6G1B - chains J and B; structure by X-ray diffraction, 2.28 A resolution.

[Chain J]
Protein: Hydrogen peroxide-inducible genes activator
Source organism: Corynebacterium glutamicum
UniProt: A0A2H5I9R9 (A0A2H5I9R9_CORGT); the construct has insertions or renumbered stretches relative to UniProt, so the offset changes along the chain: 1-216 = UniProt 1-216; 222-319 = UniProt 227-324
Chain sequence (327 residues; row label = number of the first residue in the row; note: 5 numbers in that range are skipped by the numbering (no residue carries them; nothing is unmodelled there); a row labelled like 216A-216J holds insertion residues (216A, then the next letters in order); numbers below 1 keep their minus sign (Gly-2 is residue -2)):
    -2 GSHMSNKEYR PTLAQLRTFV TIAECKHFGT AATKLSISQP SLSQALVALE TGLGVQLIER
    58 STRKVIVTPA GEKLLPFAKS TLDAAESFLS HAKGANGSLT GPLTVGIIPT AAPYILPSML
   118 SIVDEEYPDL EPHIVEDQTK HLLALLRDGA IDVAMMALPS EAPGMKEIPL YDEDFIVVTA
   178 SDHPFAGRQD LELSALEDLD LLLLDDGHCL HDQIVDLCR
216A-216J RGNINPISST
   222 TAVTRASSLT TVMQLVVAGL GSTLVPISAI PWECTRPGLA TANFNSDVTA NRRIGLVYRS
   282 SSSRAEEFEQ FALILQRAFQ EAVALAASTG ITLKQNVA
Disordered / not traced: -2 to 3, 91-92, 216A-216J
Differences from the reference sequence: expression tag (-2 to 0); engineered mutation Asn216C (Asp219 in A0A2H5I9R9)
Modified positions: Met116 (methionine sulfoxide; SME)
Disulfide bonds: Cys206-Cys215
Ion coordination: Na+ near Glu128 (its only coordinating residue here); Ni2+: His138 (shared with His138(B) of chain B)
Residues lining bound ligands:
  - hydrogen peroxide (PEO), molecule 1: Asp134, His138, Ala141, Leu142
  - hydrogen peroxide (PEO), molecule 2: Lys163, Glu164, Ile165, Tyr279, Glu290

[Chain B]
Protein: Hydrogen peroxide-inducible genes activator
Source organism: Corynebacterium glutamicum
UniProt: A0A2H5I9R9 (A0A2H5I9R9_CORGT); numbering as in UniProt (aligned over 1-323)
Chain sequence (326 residues; row label = number of the first residue in the row; numbers below 1 keep their minus sign (Gly-2 is residue -2)):
    -2 GSHMSNKEYR PTLAQLRTFV TIAECKHFGT AATKLSISQP SLSQALVALE TGLGVQLIER
    58 STRKVIVTPA GEKLLPFAKS TLDAAESFLS HAKGANGSLT GPLTVGIIPT AAPYILPSML
   118 SIVDEEYPDL EPHIVEDQTK HLLALLRDGA IDVAMMALPS EAPGMKEIPL YDEDFIVVTA
   178 SDHPFAGRQD LELSALEDLD LLLLDDGHCL HDQIVDLCRR GNINPISSTT AVTRASSLTT
   238 VMQLVVAGLG STLVPISAIP WECTRPGLAT ANFNSDVTAN RRIGLVYRSS SSRAEEFEQF
   298 ALILQRAFQE AVALAASTGI TLKQNV
Differences from the reference sequence: expression tag (-2 to 0); engineered mutation Asn219 (Asp in A0A2H5I9R9)
Disulfide bonds: Cys206-Cys215
Ion coordination: Ni2+: His138 (shared with His138(J) of chain J)
Residues lining bound ligands: hydrogen peroxide (PEO): Ile165, Pro166, Ala298, Leu299, Gln302
From the paper describing this entry:
  - conformationally variable residues (helix shift, side-chain flip): Cys206 to His208, Cys215, Trp258
  - higher-order assembly contacts with a neighbouring Hydrogen peroxide-inducible genes activator: Trp258
  - catalytic residues: Thr107, Thr136, Cys206
  - mutagenesis - T107V: abolished catalytic activity
  - mutagenesis - T136V, H205A, R278Q: decreased catalytic activity
  - mutagenesis - C215S: unchanged catalytic activity
  - catalytic residues: Arg278 (proposed by the authors, not directly observed)

[How chain J and chain B interact]
Pairs across the interface - 73 pairs, chain J then chain B:
  Ala109(J) - Thr237(B)
  Pro110(J) - Thr236(B)
  Pro110(J) - Thr237(B)
  Pro110(J) - Gln240(B)  hydrogen bond (backbone-side chain)
  Tyr111(J) - Thr236(B)
  Tyr111(J) - Gln240(B)
  Leu113(J) - Thr237(B)
  Leu113(J) - Leu241(B)  hydrophobic
  Pro114(J) - Gln240(B)
  Pro114(J) - Ala244(B)  hydrophobic
  Leu117(J) - Ala228(B)  hydrophobic
  Leu117(J) - Leu241(B)  hydrophobic
  Leu117(J) - Leu246(B)  hydrophobic
  Pro129(J) - Ala228(B)
  His130(J) - Ala228(B)
  His130(J) - Thr230(B)
  Ile131(J) - Ala228(B)  hydrogen bond (backbone-backbone)
  Ile131(J) - Val229(B)
  Ile131(J) - Thr230(B)  hydrogen bond (backbone-backbone)
  Ile131(J) - Arg231(B)  hydrogen bond (backbone-backbone)
  Val132(J) - Arg231(B)
  Glu133(J) - Arg231(B)  hydrogen bond (backbone-backbone)
  Glu133(J) - Ala232(B)
  Glu133(J) - Ser233(B)  hydrogen bond (side chain-backbone)
  Glu133(J) - Ser234(B)  hydrogen bond (side chain-backbone)
  Glu133(J) - Thr237(B)  hydrogen bond
  Asp134(J) - Gln135(B)  hydrogen bond
  Asp134(J) - Arg231(B)  salt bridge
  Asp134(J) - Ser233(B)
  Gln135(J) - Asp134(B)  hydrogen bond
  Gln135(J) - Gln135(B)
  Gln135(J) - His138(B)
  His138(J) - Gln135(B)
  His138(J) - His138(B)  hydrogen bond
  Leu142(J) - Arg231(B)
  Ala223(J) - Leu117(B)  hydrophobic
  Ala223(J) - Pro129(B)
  Ala223(J) - His130(B)
  Ala223(J) - Ile131(B)  hydrogen bond (backbone-backbone)
  Val224(J) - Leu113(B)  hydrophobic
  Val224(J) - Ile131(B)
  Thr225(J) - His130(B)
  Thr225(J) - Ile131(B)  hydrogen bond (backbone-backbone)
  Arg226(J) - Ile131(B)
  Arg226(J) - Val132(B)
  Arg226(J) - Glu133(B)  hydrogen bond (backbone-backbone)
  Arg226(J) - Asp134(B)  salt bridge
  Arg226(J) - Leu142(B)
  Ala227(J) - Glu133(B)
  Ser228(J) - Glu133(B)  hydrogen bond
  Ser228(J) - Asp134(B)
  Ser229(J) - Glu133(B)  hydrogen bond (backbone-side chain)
  Thr231(J) - Pro110(B)
  Thr231(J) - Tyr111(B)
  Thr231(J) - Thr236(B)  hydrogen bond
  Thr231(J) - Trp258(B)
  Thr231(J) - Glu259(B)
  Thr232(J) - Pro110(B)
  Thr232(J) - Leu113(B)
  Thr232(J) - Glu133(B)  hydrogen bond
  Met234(J) - Trp258(B)  hydrophobic
  Gln235(J) - Pro110(B)  hydrogen bond (side chain-backbone)
  Gln235(J) - Pro114(B)
  Gln235(J) - Trp258(B)
  Leu236(J) - Leu117(B)  hydrophobic
  Leu241(J) - Leu117(B)  hydrophobic
  Trp253(J) - Thr236(B)
  Trp253(J) - Met239(B)  hydrophobic
  Trp253(J) - Gln240(B)
  Trp253(J) - Val243(B)  hydrophobic
  Trp253(J) - Arg262(B)  hydrogen bond (backbone-side chain)
  Glu254(J) - Thr236(B)
  Arg257(J) - Trp258(B)  hydrogen bond (side chain-backbone)
Interface residues without a listed pair, chain J (33 interface residues in all): Pro106, Val238
Interface residues without a listed pair, chain B (34 interface residues in all): Pro106, Ala109

[In short]
33 residues of chain J face 34 of chain B across their interface, with 21 hydrogen bonds and 2 salt bridges.
Polar pairs include Asp134(J)-Arg231(B), Arg226(J)-Asp134(B) and Pro110(J)-Gln240(B). The paper reports
catalytic residues Thr107(B), Thr136(B) and Cys206(B) among others; T136V, H205A and R278Q of chain B reduce
catalytic activity; 5 substitutions were tested in all.
Here chain J is Hydrogen peroxide-inducible genes activator and chain B is Hydrogen peroxide-inducible genes
activator, both from Corynebacterium glutamicum. Entry 6G1B (Corynebacterium glutamicum OxyR, oxidized form)
was determined by X-ray diffraction (same publication as 6G1D and 6G4R).
